8GZ1 - chains B and C of the 3 polymer chains in the assembly; structure by electron microscopy, 3.40 A resolution.

Chain B:
Name: Sodium channel protein type 8 subunit alpha
Organism: Homo sapiens
Reference sequence: Q9UQD0 (SCN8A_HUMAN); numbering as in UniProt (aligned over 1-1980)
Amino-acid sequence (1980 residues; row label = number of the first residue in the row):
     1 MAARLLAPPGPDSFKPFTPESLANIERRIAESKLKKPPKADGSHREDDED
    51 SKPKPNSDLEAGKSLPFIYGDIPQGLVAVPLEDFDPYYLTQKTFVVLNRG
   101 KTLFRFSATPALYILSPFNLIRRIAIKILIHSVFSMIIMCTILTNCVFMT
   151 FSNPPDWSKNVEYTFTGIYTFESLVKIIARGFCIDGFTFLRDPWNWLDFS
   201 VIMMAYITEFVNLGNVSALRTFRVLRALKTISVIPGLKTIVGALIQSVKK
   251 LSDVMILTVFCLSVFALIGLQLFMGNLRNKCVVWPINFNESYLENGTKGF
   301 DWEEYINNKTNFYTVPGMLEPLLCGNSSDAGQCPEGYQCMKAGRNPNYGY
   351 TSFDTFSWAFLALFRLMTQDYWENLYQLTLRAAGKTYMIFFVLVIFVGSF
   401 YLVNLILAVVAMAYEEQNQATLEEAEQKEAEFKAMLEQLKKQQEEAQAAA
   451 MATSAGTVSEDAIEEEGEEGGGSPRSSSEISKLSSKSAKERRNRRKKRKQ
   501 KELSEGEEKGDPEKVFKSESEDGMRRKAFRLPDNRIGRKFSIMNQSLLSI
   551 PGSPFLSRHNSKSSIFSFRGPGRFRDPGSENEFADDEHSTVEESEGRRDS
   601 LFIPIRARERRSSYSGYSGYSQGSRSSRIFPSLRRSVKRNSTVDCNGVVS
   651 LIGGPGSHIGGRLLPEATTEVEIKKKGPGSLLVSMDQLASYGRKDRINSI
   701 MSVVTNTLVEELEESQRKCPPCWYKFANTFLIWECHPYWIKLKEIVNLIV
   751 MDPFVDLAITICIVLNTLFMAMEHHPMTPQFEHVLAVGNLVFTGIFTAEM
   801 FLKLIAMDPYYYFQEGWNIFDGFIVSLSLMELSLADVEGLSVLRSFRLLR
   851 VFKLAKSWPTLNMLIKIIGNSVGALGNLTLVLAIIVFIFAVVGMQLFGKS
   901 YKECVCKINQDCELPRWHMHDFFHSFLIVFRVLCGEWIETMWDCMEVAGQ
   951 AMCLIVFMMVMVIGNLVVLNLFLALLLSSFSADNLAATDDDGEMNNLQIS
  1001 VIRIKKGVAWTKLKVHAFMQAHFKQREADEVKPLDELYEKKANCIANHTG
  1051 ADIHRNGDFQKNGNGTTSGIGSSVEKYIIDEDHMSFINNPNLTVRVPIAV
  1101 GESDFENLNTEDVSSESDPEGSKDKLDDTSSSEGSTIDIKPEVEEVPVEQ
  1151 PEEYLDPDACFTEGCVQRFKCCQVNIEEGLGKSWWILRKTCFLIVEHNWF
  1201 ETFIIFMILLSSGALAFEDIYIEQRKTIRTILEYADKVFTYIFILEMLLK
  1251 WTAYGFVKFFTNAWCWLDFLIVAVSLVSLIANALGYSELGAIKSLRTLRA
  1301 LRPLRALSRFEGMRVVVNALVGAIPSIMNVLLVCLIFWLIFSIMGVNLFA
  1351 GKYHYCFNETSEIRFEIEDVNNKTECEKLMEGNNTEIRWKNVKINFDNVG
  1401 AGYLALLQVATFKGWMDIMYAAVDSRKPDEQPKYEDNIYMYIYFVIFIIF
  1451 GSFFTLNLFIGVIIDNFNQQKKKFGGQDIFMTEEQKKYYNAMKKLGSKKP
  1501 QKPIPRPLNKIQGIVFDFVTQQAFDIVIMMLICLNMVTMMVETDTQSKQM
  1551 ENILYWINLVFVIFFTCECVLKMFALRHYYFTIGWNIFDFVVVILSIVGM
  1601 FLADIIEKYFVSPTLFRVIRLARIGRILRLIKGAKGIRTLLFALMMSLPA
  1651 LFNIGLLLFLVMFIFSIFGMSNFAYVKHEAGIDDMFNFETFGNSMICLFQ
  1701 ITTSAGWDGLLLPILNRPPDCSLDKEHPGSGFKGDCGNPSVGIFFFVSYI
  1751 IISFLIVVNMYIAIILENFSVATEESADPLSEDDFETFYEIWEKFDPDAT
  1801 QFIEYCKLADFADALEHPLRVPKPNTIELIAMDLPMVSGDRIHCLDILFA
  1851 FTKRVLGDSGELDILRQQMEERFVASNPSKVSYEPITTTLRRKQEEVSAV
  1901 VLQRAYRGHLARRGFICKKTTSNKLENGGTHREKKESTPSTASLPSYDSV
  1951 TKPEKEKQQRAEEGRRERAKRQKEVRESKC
Not modelled in the structure: 1-127, 427-720, 982-1180, 1773-1980
Disulfides: Cys281-Cys324, Cys906-Cys912, Cys944-Cys953, Cys1356-Cys1376, Cys1721-Cys1736
Covalent attachments: N-acetylglucosamine (NAG) linked to Asn289, Asn295, Asn1358, Asn1372; glycan linked to Asn308, Asn326
Metal / ion sites: Na+ near Glu373 (its only coordinating residue here)
Curated features (UniProtKB/Swiss-Prot):
  - binding site (Na(+)): Glu373, Glu936, Glu939
  - modified residue (Phosphoserine): Ser518, Ser520, Ser1497
  - glycosylation (N-linked (GlcNAc...) asparagine): Asn215, Asn289, Asn295, Asn308, Asn326 (high mannose), Asn1358, Asn1372, Asn1383
  - natural variant: Asp58 (D58N: In DEE13; uncertain significance), Phe210 (F210L: In DEE13), Asn215 (N215R: In DEE13; uncertain significance), Val216 (V216D: In DEE13), Arg223 (R223G: In DEE13), Ser232 (S232P: In DEE13), Phe260 (F260S: In DEE13; uncertain significance), Asn307 (N307S: In DEE13; uncertain significance), Leu407 (L407F: In DEE13; uncertain significance), Ala408 (A408T: In DEE13; uncertain significance), Val410 (V410L: In DEE13; uncertain significance), Glu479 (E479V: In DEE13; uncertain significance), 31 further natural variant entries in UniProt
  - mutagenesis: Met1416 to Asp1417 (Reduced inhibition by 4,9-anhydro-tetrodotoxin)
Reported in the primary citation:
  - post-translational modification sites: Asn308
  - Na+ coordination: Glu373
  - disease-associated variants - E1218K: decreased expression (citing earlier work)

Chain C:
Name: Sodium channel subunit beta-2
Organism: Homo sapiens
Reference sequence: O60939 (SCN2B_HUMAN); residue numbers follow UniProt; this construct covers 1-215
Amino-acid sequence (215 residues; numbered 1 to 215; the number before each row is that of its first residue):
     1 MHRDAWLPRPAFSLTGLSLFFSLVPPGRSMEVTVPATLNVLNGSDARLPC
    51 TFNSCYTVNHKQFSLNWTYQECNNCSEEMFLQFRMKIINLKLERFQDRVE
   101 FSGNPSKYDVSVMLRNVQPEDEGIYNCYIMNPPDRHRGHGKIHLQVLMEE
   151 PPERDSTVAVIVGASVGGFLAVVILVLMVVKCVRRKKEQKLSTDDLKTEE
   201 EGKTDGEGNPDDGAK
Not modelled in the structure: 1-28, 149-215
Disulfides: Cys50-Cys127, Cys72-Cys75
Curated features (UniProtKB/Swiss-Prot):
  - site (Binds SCN2A): Tyr56, Arg135
  - modified residue: Ser192 (Phosphoserine), Thr204 (Phosphothreonine)
  - glycosylation (N-linked (GlcNAc...) asparagine): Asn42, Asn66, Asn74
  - natural variant: Arg28 (R28Q: In ATFB14; R28W: In ATFB14), Asp211 (D211G: Found in a patient with Brugada syndrome; uncertain significance)
  - mutagenesis: Cys55 (C55A/S: Does not bind alpha subunit. Loss of ability to protect alpha subunit from inhibition by the spider protoxin-II)

Chain B / chain C interface:
Pairs across the interface - 10 pairs, chain B then chain C:
  Lys902(B) - His136(C)  hydrogen bond (backbone-side chain)
  Glu903(B) - His136(C)  hydrogen bond (backbone-side chain)
  Cys904(B) - Cys55(C)  hydrogen bond
  Cys906(B) - Tyr56(C)  hydrogen bond (backbone-side chain)
  Cys906(B) - Pro133(C)
  Cys906(B) - Asp134(C)
  Cys906(B) - Arg135(C)
  Lys907(B) - Cys55(C)  hydrogen bond
  Lys907(B) - Tyr56(C)  hydrogen bond (backbone-side chain)
  Cys912(B) - Arg135(C)  hydrogen bond
Interface residues without a listed pair, chain B (9 interface residues in all): Val905, Ile908, Val947
Interface residues without a listed pair, chain C (7 interface residues in all): Glu31

Summary:
Chain B and chain C form an interface of 9 and 7 residues respectively; the contacts include 7 hydrogen bonds.
Among the polar pairs are Lys902(B)-His136(C), Glu903(B)-His136(C) and Cys904(B)-Cys55(C). N-acetylglucosamine
is covalently linked to Asn289(B), Asn295(B), Asn1358(B) and Asn1372(B). From the paper: E1218K of chain B
reduces expression; Na+ coordination by Glu373(B).
Here chain B is Sodium channel protein type 8 subunit alpha and chain C is Sodium channel subunit beta-2, both
from Homo sapiens. Entry 8GZ1 (Cryo-EM structure of human NaV1.6/beta1/beta2,apo state) was determined by
electron microscopy together with 8GZ2 from the same study.
